Entry 2MHO (solution NMR); this record covers chains A and B.

== Chain A ==
Protein: Disks large homolog 4
Organism: Rattus norvegicus
Notes: fragment: pdz 1
UniProt: P31016 (DLG4_RAT); residues 4-99 here correspond to UniProt positions 60-155 (UniProt number = residue number + 56)
Sequence (99 residues; row label = number of the first residue in the row):
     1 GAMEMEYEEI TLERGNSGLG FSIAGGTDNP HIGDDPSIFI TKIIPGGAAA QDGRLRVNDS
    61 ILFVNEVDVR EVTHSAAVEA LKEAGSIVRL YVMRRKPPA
Construct notes: expression tag (1-3)
Curated features (UniProtKB/Swiss-Prot):
  - modified residue (Phosphoserine): Ser17, Ser86

== Chain B ==
Protein: peptide from 5-hydroxytryptamine receptor 2C
UniProt: P08909 (5HT2C_RAT); residues 1-9 here correspond to UniProt positions 452-460 (UniProt number = residue number + 451)
Sequence (9 residues; row label = number of the first residue in the row):
     1 VVSERISSV
Curated features (UniProtKB/Swiss-Prot):
  - motif: Ser7 to Val9 (PDZ-binding)

== Chain A / chain B interface ==
Pairs across the interface (23):
  Gly18(A) - Val9(B)
  Leu19(A) - Val9(B)
  Phe21(A) - Ser8(B)
  Phe21(A) - Val9(B)
  Ser22(A) - Ile6(B)
  Ser22(A) - Ser8(B)
  Ile23(A) - Ile6(B)
  Ile23(A) - Ser8(B)
  Ile23(A) - Val9(B)
  Ala24(A) - Ile6(B)
  Asn29(A) - Arg5(B)
  Pro30(A) - Ser3(B)
  Pro30(A) - Glu4(B)
  His31(A) - Val1(B)
  His31(A) - Ser3(B)
  His31(A) - Glu4(B)
  Ile32(A) - Val1(B)
  Ile32(A) - Val2(B)
  Thr41(A) - Ile6(B)
  His74(A) - Ser8(B)
  Val78(A) - Ser8(B)
  Val78(A) - Val9(B)
  Leu81(A) - Val9(B)
Also at the interface, not in a pair above, chain A (16 interface residues in all): Lys42, Lys82

== In short ==
The interface between chain A and chain B involves 16 residues on one side and 8 on the other.
Here chain A is Disks large homolog 4 (Rattus norvegicus) and chain B is peptide from 5-hydroxytryptamine
receptor 2C. Entry 2MHO (Solution State Structure PSD-95 PDZ1 with 5HT2C Receptor peptide) was determined by
solution NMR.
